PDB entry 1IWP | X-ray diffraction, 2.10 A resolution | chains A and L of the 6 polymer chains in the assembly

Chain A (and L):
Name: Glycerol Dehydratase Alpha subunit
From: Klebsiella pneumoniae
Notes: EC 4.2.1.30; chain L of this document is another copy of the same molecule, construct and numbering; everything in this record applies to it too
UniProtKB: Q59476 (Q59476_KLEPN); residues 1-555 here = UniProt positions 1-555
Amino-acid sequence (555 residues; each row starts with the number of its first residue):
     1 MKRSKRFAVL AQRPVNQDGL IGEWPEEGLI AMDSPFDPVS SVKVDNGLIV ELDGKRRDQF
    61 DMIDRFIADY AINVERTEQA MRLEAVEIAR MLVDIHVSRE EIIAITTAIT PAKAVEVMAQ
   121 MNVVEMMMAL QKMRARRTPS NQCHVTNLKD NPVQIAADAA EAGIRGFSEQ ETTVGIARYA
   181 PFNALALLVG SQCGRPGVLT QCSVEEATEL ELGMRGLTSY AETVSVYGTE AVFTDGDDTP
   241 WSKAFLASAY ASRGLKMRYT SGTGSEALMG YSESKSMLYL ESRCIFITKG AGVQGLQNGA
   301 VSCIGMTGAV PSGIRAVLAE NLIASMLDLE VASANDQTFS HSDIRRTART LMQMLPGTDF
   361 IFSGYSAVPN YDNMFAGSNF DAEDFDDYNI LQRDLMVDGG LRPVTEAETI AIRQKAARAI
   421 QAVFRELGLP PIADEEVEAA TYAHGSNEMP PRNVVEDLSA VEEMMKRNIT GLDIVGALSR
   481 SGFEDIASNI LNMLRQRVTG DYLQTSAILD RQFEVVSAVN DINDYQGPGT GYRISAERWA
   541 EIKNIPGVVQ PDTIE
Metal / ion sites: K+: Gln142, Glu171, Glu222, Gln297, Ser363 (together with s-1,2-propanediol)
Small-molecule neighbours:
  - cobalamin (B12): Thr173, Val174, Gly175, Ile176, Ala177, Ser203, Val204, Glu205, Glu206, Thr223, Ser225, Tyr227, Asp235, Gly236, Ser265, Leu268, Met269, Ser302, Cys303, Gln337, Met374, Phe375, Ala376
  - s-1,2-propanediol (PGO): His144, Glu171, Glu222, Thr223, Gln297, Val301, Ser302, Asp336, Gln337, Ser363, Gly364, Phe375

Chain A / chain L interface:
Pairs across the interface - 210 pairs, chain A then chain L:
  Lys2(A) - Glu438(L)  salt bridge
  Lys2(A) - Tyr442(L)
  Arg3(A) - Glu406(L)  salt bridge
  Arg3(A) - Tyr442(L)
  Ser4(A) - Glu406(L)  hydrogen bond (backbone-side chain)
  Ser4(A) - Ile410(L)
  Ser4(A) - Tyr442(L)
  Lys5(A) - Tyr442(L)  hydrogen bond (backbone-backbone)
  Lys5(A) - His444(L)
  Lys5(A) - Glu448(L)
  Arg6(A) - Asp158(L)  salt bridge
  Arg6(A) - Glu161(L)  salt bridge
  Arg6(A) - Ala367(L)  hydrogen bond (side chain-backbone)
  Arg6(A) - Val368(L)
  Arg6(A) - Pro369(L)
  Arg6(A) - Ala382(L)
  Arg6(A) - Ala443(L)
  Arg6(A) - His444(L)  hydrogen bond (side chain-backbone)
  Phe7(A) - Arg165(L)
  Phe7(A) - Val404(L)
  Phe7(A) - Thr405(L)
  Phe7(A) - Glu406(L)
  Phe7(A) - Thr409(L)
  Val9(A) - Glu383(L)
  Val9(A) - His444(L)
  Leu10(A) - Arg165(L)
  Leu10(A) - Ala382(L)
  Leu10(A) - Glu383(L)
  Leu10(A) - Asp386(L)
  Arg13(A) - Glu383(L)  hydrogen bond (side chain-backbone)
  Arg13(A) - Asp384(L)  salt bridge
  Arg13(A) - Asp387(L)  salt bridge
  Val15(A) - Asp387(L)
  Val15(A) - Ile390(L)  hydrophobic
  Asn16(A) - Asp386(L)  hydrogen bond
  Leu20(A) - Ile390(L)  hydrophobic
  Leu20(A) - Arg393(L)
  Leu20(A) - Val549(L)
  Ile21(A) - Arg393(L)  hydrogen bond (backbone-side chain)
  Ile21(A) - Val548(L)
  Ile21(A) - Val549(L)
  Gly22(A) - Val548(L)
  Gly22(A) - Val549(L)  hydrogen bond (backbone-backbone)
  Gly22(A) - Gln550(L)
  Gly22(A) - Pro551(L)
  Trp24(A) - Pro551(L)  hydrophobic
  Trp24(A) - Asp552(L)
  Leu29(A) - Pro551(L)  hydrophobic
  Val86(A) - Pro528(L)
  Val86(A) - Gly529(L)
  Ala89(A) - Pro528(L)  hydrophobic
  Arg90(A) - Ile95(L)
  Arg90(A) - Pro528(L)  hydrogen bond (side chain-backbone)
  Val93(A) - Ile95(L)  hydrophobic
  Val93(A) - Met128(L)  hydrophobic
  Val93(A) - Pro528(L)
  Asp94(A) - His96(L)  salt bridge
  Ile95(A) - Arg90(L)
  Ile95(A) - Val93(L)  hydrophobic
  Ile95(A) - Asp94(L)
  His96(A) - Asp94(L)  salt bridge
  His96(A) - His96(L)
  Gln120(A) - Pro528(L)
  Gln120(A) - Arg533(L)
  Asn122(A) - Gln131(L)  hydrogen bond
  Asn122(A) - Arg533(L)
  Val123(A) - Leu355(L)  hydrophobic
  Val123(A) - Leu395(L)
  Val123(A) - Val397(L)  hydrophobic
  Val124(A) - Met127(L)
  Val124(A) - Met128(L)  hydrophobic
  Val124(A) - Gln131(L)
  Val124(A) - Leu355(L)
  Val124(A) - Pro356(L)
  Glu125(A) - Gln131(L)
  Glu125(A) - Tyr525(L)  hydrogen bond
  Glu125(A) - Gly527(L)
  Glu125(A) - Pro528(L)
  Glu125(A) - Arg533(L)  salt bridge
  Met127(A) - Val124(L)
  Met127(A) - Met127(L)  hydrophobic
  Met127(A) - Leu355(L)  hydrophobic
  Met128(A) - Val93(L)  hydrophobic
  Met128(A) - Val124(L)  hydrophobic
  Met128(A) - Met128(L)  hydrophobic
  Gln131(A) - Asn122(L)  hydrogen bond
  Gln131(A) - Val124(L)
  Gln131(A) - Glu125(L)
  Asp158(A) - Arg6(L)  salt bridge
  Glu161(A) - Arg6(L)  salt bridge
  Arg165(A) - Leu10(L)
  Gly308(A) - Asp394(L)
  Ala309(A) - Arg393(L)  hydrogen bond (backbone-side chain)
  Val310(A) - Arg393(L)
  Pro311(A) - Arg393(L)
  Pro311(A) - Trp539(L)  hydrophobic
  Pro311(A) - Lys543(L)
  Ser312(A) - Arg393(L)  hydrogen bond (backbone-backbone)
  Ser312(A) - Asp394(L)
  Ser312(A) - Met396(L)
  Ser312(A) - Trp539(L)
  Gly313(A) - Asp394(L)
  Ile314(A) - Asp394(L)  hydrogen bond (backbone-backbone)
  Ile314(A) - Leu395(L)  hydrophobic
  Arg315(A) - Asp394(L)  hydrogen bond (backbone-backbone)
  Arg315(A) - Leu395(L)
  Arg315(A) - Met396(L)
  Ser342(A) - Asp387(L)  hydrogen bond
  Asp343(A) - Asp343(L)
  Ile344(A) - Arg346(L)
  Ile344(A) - Thr347(L)
  Ile344(A) - Asp384(L)
  Ile344(A) - Asp387(L)
  Ile344(A) - Leu391(L)  hydrophobic
  Arg345(A) - Ile390(L)
  Arg345(A) - Asp394(L)  salt bridge
  Arg346(A) - Ile344(L)
  Thr347(A) - Ile344(L)
  Thr347(A) - Thr347(L)
  Ala348(A) - Leu351(L)  hydrophobic
  Ala348(A) - Leu391(L)  hydrophobic
  Leu351(A) - Ala348(L)  hydrophobic
  Leu351(A) - Leu351(L)  hydrophobic
  Met352(A) - Leu355(L)  hydrophobic
  Met352(A) - Leu395(L)  hydrophobic
  Leu355(A) - Val124(L)
  Leu355(A) - Met127(L)  hydrophobic
  Leu355(A) - Met352(L)  hydrophobic
  Pro356(A) - Val124(L)
  Ala367(A) - Arg6(L)  hydrogen bond (backbone-side chain)
  Phe380(A) - Ile344(L)  hydrophobic
  Ala382(A) - Arg6(L)
  Ala382(A) - Leu10(L)
  Glu383(A) - Val9(L)
  Glu383(A) - Leu10(L)
  Glu383(A) - Arg13(L)  hydrogen bond (backbone-side chain)
  Asp384(A) - Arg13(L)  salt bridge
  Asp384(A) - Ile344(L)
  Asp386(A) - Leu10(L)
  Asp386(A) - Asn16(L)  hydrogen bond
  Asp387(A) - Arg13(L)  salt bridge
  Asp387(A) - Val15(L)
  Asp387(A) - Ser342(L)  hydrogen bond
  Ile390(A) - Val15(L)  hydrophobic
  Ile390(A) - Arg345(L)
  Leu391(A) - Ile344(L)  hydrophobic
  Leu391(A) - Ala348(L)  hydrophobic
  Arg393(A) - Leu20(L)
  Arg393(A) - Ile21(L)  hydrogen bond (side chain-backbone)
  Arg393(A) - Ala309(L)  hydrogen bond (side chain-backbone)
  Arg393(A) - Val310(L)
  Arg393(A) - Pro311(L)
  Arg393(A) - Ser312(L)  hydrogen bond (backbone-backbone)
  Asp394(A) - Gly308(L)
  Asp394(A) - Ser312(L)
  Asp394(A) - Gly313(L)  hydrogen bond (backbone-backbone)
  Asp394(A) - Ile314(L)  hydrogen bond (backbone-backbone)
  Asp394(A) - Arg315(L)  hydrogen bond (backbone-backbone)
  Asp394(A) - Arg345(L)  salt bridge
  Leu395(A) - Val123(L)
  Leu395(A) - Ile314(L)  hydrophobic
  Leu395(A) - Arg315(L)
  Leu395(A) - Met352(L)  hydrophobic
  Met396(A) - Ser312(L)
  Met396(A) - Arg315(L)
  Val397(A) - Val123(L)  hydrophobic
  Val404(A) - Phe7(L)
  Thr405(A) - Phe7(L)
  Glu406(A) - Arg3(L)
  Glu406(A) - Ser4(L)  hydrogen bond (side chain-backbone)
  Glu406(A) - Phe7(L)
  Thr409(A) - Phe7(L)
  Arg413(A) - Arg6(L)
  Glu438(A) - Lys2(L)
  Tyr442(A) - Lys2(L)
  Tyr442(A) - Arg3(L)
  Tyr442(A) - Ser4(L)
  Tyr442(A) - Lys5(L)  hydrogen bond (backbone-backbone)
  Ala443(A) - Arg6(L)
  His444(A) - Lys5(L)
  His444(A) - Arg6(L)  hydrogen bond (backbone-side chain)
  His444(A) - Val9(L)
  Glu448(A) - Lys5(L)  salt bridge
  Tyr525(A) - Glu125(L)  hydrogen bond
  Gly527(A) - Glu125(L)
  Pro528(A) - Val86(L)
  Pro528(A) - Ala89(L)
  Pro528(A) - Arg90(L)  hydrogen bond (backbone-side chain)
  Pro528(A) - Val93(L)
  Pro528(A) - Gln120(L)
  Pro528(A) - Glu125(L)
  Gly529(A) - Val86(L)
  Arg533(A) - Gln120(L)
  Arg533(A) - Asn122(L)
  Arg533(A) - Glu125(L)  salt bridge
  Trp539(A) - Pro311(L)  hydrophobic
  Trp539(A) - Ser312(L)
  Lys543(A) - Glu23(L)  salt bridge
  Lys543(A) - Pro311(L)
  Val548(A) - Ile21(L)
  Val548(A) - Gly22(L)
  Val549(A) - Leu20(L)
  Val549(A) - Ile21(L)
  Val549(A) - Gly22(L)  hydrogen bond (backbone-backbone)
  Gln550(A) - Gly22(L)
  Pro551(A) - Ile21(L)
  Pro551(A) - Gly22(L)
  Pro551(A) - Trp24(L)  hydrophobic
  Pro551(A) - Leu29(L)  hydrophobic
  Asp552(A) - Trp24(L)
Interface residues without a listed pair, chain A (95 interface residues in all): Glu23, Met121, Val368, Pro369, Phe385, Ile410
Interface residues without a listed pair, chain L (97 interface residues in all): Ala11, Met121, Phe380, Phe385, Arg413, Gln526

Summary:
95 residues of chain A and 97 residues of chain L are in contact; the contacts include 33 hydrogen bonds and
18 salt bridges. Polar contacts include Lys2(A)-Glu438(L), Arg3(A)-Glu406(L) and Arg6(A)-Asp158(L). Bound to
chain A: s-1,2-propanediol and cobalamin.
Both chains are Glycerol Dehydratase Alpha subunit (Klebsiella pneumoniae). Entry 1IWP (Glycerol
Dehydratase-cyanocobalamin Complex of Klebsiella pneumoniae) was determined by X-ray diffraction.
